PDB entry 6NIY | electron microscopy, 3.34 A resolution | chains B and G of the 6 polymer chains in the assembly

[Chain B]
Molecule: Guanine nucleotide-binding protein G(I)/G(S)/G(T) subunit beta-1
Organism: Homo sapiens
UniProtKB: P62873 (GBB1_HUMAN); residue numbers follow UniProt; this construct covers 1-340
Amino-acid sequence (340 residues; numbered 1 to 340; the number before each row is that of its first residue):
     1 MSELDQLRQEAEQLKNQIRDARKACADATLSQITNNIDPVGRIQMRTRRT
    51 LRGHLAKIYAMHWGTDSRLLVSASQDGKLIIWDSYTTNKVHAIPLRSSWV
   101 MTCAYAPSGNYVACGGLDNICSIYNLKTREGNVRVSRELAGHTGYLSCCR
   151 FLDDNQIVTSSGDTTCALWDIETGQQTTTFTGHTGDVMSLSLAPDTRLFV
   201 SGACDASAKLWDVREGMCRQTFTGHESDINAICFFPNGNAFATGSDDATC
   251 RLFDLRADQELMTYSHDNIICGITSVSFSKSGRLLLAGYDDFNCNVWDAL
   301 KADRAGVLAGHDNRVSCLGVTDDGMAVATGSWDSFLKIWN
Not modelled in the structure: 1-2, 128-131
Curated features (UniProtKB/Swiss-Prot):
  - modified residue: Ser2 (N-acetylserine), His266 (Phosphohistidine)
  - natural variant: Leu30 (L30F: In MRD42; uncertain significance), Arg52 (R52G: In MRD42), Gly64 (G64V: In MRD42), Asp76 (D76E: In MRD42; D76G: In MRD42), Gly77 (G77S: In MRD42), Lys78 (K78R: In MRD42), Ile80 (I80N: In MRD42; I80T: In MRD42), His91 (H91R: In MRD42; uncertain significance), Ala92 (A92T: In MRD42), Pro94 (P94S: In MRD42), Leu95 (L95P: In MRD42), Arg96 (R96L: In MRD42), 5 further natural variant entries in UniProt

[Chain G]
Molecule: Guanine nucleotide-binding protein G(I)/G(S)/G(O) subunit gamma-2
Organism: Homo sapiens
UniProtKB: P59768 (GBG2_HUMAN); residues 1-71 here = UniProt positions 1-71
Amino-acid sequence (71 residues; row label = number of the first residue in the row):
     1 MASNNTASIAQARKLVEQLKMEANIDRIKVSKAAADLMAYCEAHAKEDPL
    51 LTPVPASENPFREKKFFCAIL
Not modelled in the structure: 1-7, 63-71
Curated features (UniProtKB/Swiss-Prot):
  - modified residue: Ala2 (N-acetylalanine), Cys68 (Cysteine methyl ester)
  - lipidation: Cys68 (S-geranylgeranyl cysteine)

[Interface between chain B and chain G]
Contacting residue pairs (76; chain B residue first):
  Glu3(B) with Ile9(G)
  Leu4(B) with Ile9(G), hydrophobic
  Leu7(B) with Ala12(G); Arg13(G); Val16(G), hydrophobic
  Ala11(B) with Val16(G), hydrophobic; Leu19(G)
  Leu14(B) with Leu19(G), hydrophobic; Lys20(G)
  Ile18(B) with Glu22(G); Ala23(G), hydrophobic
  Arg22(B) with Arg27(G)
  Cys25(B) with Arg27(G); Lys29(G); Val30(G)
  Ala26(B) with Val30(G)
  Ala28(B) with Val30(G)
  Leu30(B) with Ala34(G), hydrophobic
  Ile33(B) with Ser31(G)
  Val40(B) with Leu51(G), hydrophobic
  Ile43(B) with Leu50(G); Leu51(G)
  Met45(B) with Leu50(G), hydrophobic
  Arg48(B) with Arg62(G), hydrogen bond (side chain-backbone)
  Arg49(B) with Phe61(G), hydrogen bond (side chain-backbone)
  Ser84(B) with Phe61(G)
  Tyr85(B) with Pro60(G); Phe61(G), hydrophobic
  Gly182(B) with Gln18(G)
  Lys209(B) with Gln18(G)
  Met217(B) with Met21(G), hydrophobic
  Cys218(B) with Gln18(G); Met21(G)
  Arg219(B) with Glu22(G)
  Gln220(B) with Ile25(G)
  Thr221(B) with Glu22(G), hydrogen bond
  Phe235(B) with Leu37(G), hydrophobic; Tyr40(G), hydrophobic; Cys41(G), hydrophobic
  Pro236(B) with Tyr40(G)
  Asn237(B) with Tyr40(G)
  Ala240(B) with Leu37(G), hydrophobic
  Leu252(B) with Leu37(G), hydrophobic
  Asp254(B) with Ala33(G)
  Arg256(B) with Arg27(G); Ile28(G), hydrogen bond (backbone-backbone); Asp36(G), salt bridge
  Ala257(B) with Arg27(G); Ile28(G)
  Asp258(B) with Ile25(G); Arg27(G), salt bridge
  Gln259(B) with Val30(G)
  Leu261(B) with Val30(G), hydrophobic; Leu37(G), hydrophobic
  Ser279(B) with Asp48(G), hydrogen bond
  Lys280(B) with Asp48(G)
  Ser281(B) with Tyr40(G); His44(G); Asp48(G), hydrogen bond
  Arg283(B) with Cys41(G); Leu51(G)
  Leu300(B) with Cys41(G), hydrophobic
  Asp323(B) with Pro49(G)
  Gly324(B) with Pro49(G); Leu50(G)
  Met325(B) with Pro49(G), hydrophobic; Leu50(G); Val54(G), hydrophobic; Asn59(G); Pro60(G)
  Ala326(B) with Phe61(G), hydrophobic
  Val327(B) with Leu50(G), hydrophobic
  Ile338(B) with Phe61(G), hydrophobic
  Asn340(B) with Leu50(G); Asn59(G); Phe61(G)
Other interface residues (no listed pair), chain B (57 interface residues in all): Lys15, Ala21, Thr29, Ile37, Trp63, Gly282, Leu284, Val320
Other interface residues (no listed pair), chain G (37 interface residues in all): Leu15, Asp26, Met38, Ala45, Glu47

[In short]
57 residues of chain B and 37 residues of chain G are in contact, with 6 hydrogen bonds and 2 salt bridges.
Polar pairs include Arg256(B)-Asp36(G), Asp258(B)-Arg27(G) and Arg48(B)-Arg62(G).
Here chain B is Guanine nucleotide-binding protein G(I)/G(S)/G(T) subunit beta-1 and chain G is Guanine
nucleotide-binding protein G(I)/G(S)/G(O) subunit gamma-2, both from Homo sapiens. Entry 6NIY (A
high-resolution cryo-electron microscopy structure of a calcitonin receptor-heterotrimeric Gs protein complex)
was determined by electron microscopy.
